9BL9 - chains A and B of the 4 polymer chains in the assembly; structure by X-ray diffraction, 2.60 A resolution.

== Chain A ==
Name: MHC class I antigen
From: Homo sapiens
UniProt: A0A411J078 (A0A411J078_HUMAN); residues 1-276 here correspond to UniProt positions 25-300 (UniProt number = residue number + 24)
Sequence (276 residues; numbered 1 to 276; the number before each row is that of its first residue):
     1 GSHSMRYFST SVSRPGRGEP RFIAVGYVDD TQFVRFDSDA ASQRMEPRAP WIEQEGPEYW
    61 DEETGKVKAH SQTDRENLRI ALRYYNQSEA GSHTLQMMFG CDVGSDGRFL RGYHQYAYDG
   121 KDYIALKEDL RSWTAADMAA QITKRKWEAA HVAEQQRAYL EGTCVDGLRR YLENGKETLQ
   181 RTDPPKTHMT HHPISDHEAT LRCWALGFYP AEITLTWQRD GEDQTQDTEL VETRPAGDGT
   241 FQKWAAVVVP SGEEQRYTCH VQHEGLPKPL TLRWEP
Unresolved in the structure: 1, 226-227
Cystine bridges: Cys203-Cys259

== Chain B ==
Name: Beta-2-microglobulin
From: Homo sapiens
UniProt: P61769 (B2MG_HUMAN); residues 1-99 here correspond to UniProt positions 21-119 (UniProt number = residue number + 20)
Sequence (100 residues; each row starts with the number of its first residue; numbering starts at 0):
     0 MIQRTPKIQV YSRHPAENGK SNFLNCYVSG FHPSDIEVDL LKNGERIEKV EHSDLSFSKD
    60 WSFYLLYYTE FTPTEKDEYA CRVNHVTLSQ PKIVKWDRDM
Unresolved in the structure: 99
Cystine bridges: Cys25-Cys80
Differences from the reference sequence: initiating methionine (0)
UniProt features mapped onto this chain:
  - modified residue: Gln2 (Pyrrolidone carboxylic acid)
  - glycosylation: Ile1 (N-linked (Glc) (glycation) isoleucine), Lys19 (N-linked (Glc) (glycation) lysine), Lys41 (N-linked (Glc) (glycation) lysine), Lys48 (N-linked (Glc) (glycation) lysine), Lys58 (N-linked (Glc) (glycation) lysine), Lys91 (N-linked (Glc) (glycation) lysine), Lys94 (N-linked (Glc) (glycation) lysine)

== Chain A / chain B interface ==
Residue-residue contacts - 49 pairs, chain A then chain B:
  Arg6(A) with Lys58(B)
  Phe8(A) with Ser55(B); Phe56(B), hydrophobic
  Ser9(A) with Phe56(B)
  Thr10(A) with Phe56(B); Phe62(B)
  Val12(A) with Ser33(B)
  Val25(A) with Asp53(B); Leu54(B); Ser55(B)
  Tyr27(A) with Ser55(B); Tyr63(B), hydrogen bond
  Gln32(A) with Asp53(B), hydrogen bond
  Arg35(A) with Asp53(B), salt bridge
  Arg48(A) with Asp53(B), salt bridge
  Thr94(A) with His31(B); Phe62(B)
  Gln96(A) with His31(B), hydrogen bond; Phe56(B); Trp60(B), hydrogen bond (side chain-backbone); Phe62(B)
  Met97(A) with Phe56(B)
  Met98(A) with Lys58(B)
  Gln115(A) with Trp60(B)
  Tyr116(A) with Trp60(B)
  Ala117(A) with Trp60(B)
  Asp119(A) with Ile1(B); His31(B)
  Gly120(A) with His31(B), hydrogen bond (backbone-side chain)
  Asp122(A) with Trp60(B), hydrogen bond
  His192(A) with Asp98(B), hydrogen bond (side chain-backbone)
  Val231(A) with Gln8(B)
  Glu232(A) with Gln8(B), hydrogen bond (backbone-side chain); Tyr26(B), hydrogen bond; Ser28(B), hydrogen bond
  Arg234(A) with Gln8(B), hydrogen bond; Tyr10(B); Tyr26(B)
  Pro235(A) with Tyr10(B), hydrogen bond (backbone-side chain); Asn24(B); Tyr26(B); Leu65(B), hydrophobic
  Ala236(A) with Arg12(B), hydrogen bond (backbone-side chain); Asn24(B), hydrogen bond (backbone-side chain)
  Gly237(A) with Arg12(B), hydrogen bond (backbone-side chain); Leu65(B)
  Gln242(A) with Tyr10(B); Ser11(B); Arg12(B), hydrogen bond (side chain-backbone)
Interface residues without a listed pair, chain A (34 interface residues in all): Arg17, Ile23, Tyr113, Leu206, Thr233, Asp238
Interface residues without a listed pair, chain B (24 interface residues in all): Met0, Pro14, Pro32, Asp34

== Summary ==
The interface between chain A and chain B involves 34 residues on one side and 24 on the other, with 16
hydrogen bonds and 2 salt bridges. Polar contacts include Arg35(A)-Asp53(B), Arg48(A)-Asp53(B) and
Tyr27(A)-Tyr63(B).
Chain A is MHC class I antigen and chain B is Beta-2-microglobulin, both from Homo sapiens; the structure,
KIR3DL1*114 in complex with HLA-A*24:02 presenting the NEF peptide, was determined by X-ray diffraction,
deposited together with 9BL2, 9BL3, 9BL4, 9BL5, 9BL6 and 9BLA.
